Entry 2EU9 (X-ray diffraction, 1.53 A resolution); this record covers chain A.

== Chain A ==
Protein: Dual specificity protein kinase CLK3
Source organism: Homo sapiens
Notes: EC 2.7.12.1
UniProt: P49761 (CLK3_HUMAN); residues 136-490 here = UniProt positions 136-490
Amino-acid sequence (355 residues; row label = number of the first residue in the row):
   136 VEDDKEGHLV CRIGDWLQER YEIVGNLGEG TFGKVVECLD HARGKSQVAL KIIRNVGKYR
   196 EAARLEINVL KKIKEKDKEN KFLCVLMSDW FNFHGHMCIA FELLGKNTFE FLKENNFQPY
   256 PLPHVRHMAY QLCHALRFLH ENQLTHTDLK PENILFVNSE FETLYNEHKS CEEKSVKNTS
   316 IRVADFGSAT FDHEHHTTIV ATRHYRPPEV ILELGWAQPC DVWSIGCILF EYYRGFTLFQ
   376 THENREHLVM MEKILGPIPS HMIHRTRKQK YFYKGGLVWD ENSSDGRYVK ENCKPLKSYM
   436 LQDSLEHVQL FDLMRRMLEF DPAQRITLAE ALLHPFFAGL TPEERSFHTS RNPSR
Disordered / not traced: 304, 482-490
Swiss-Prot annotation at these positions:
  - active site: Asp283 (Proton acceptor)
  - binding site (ATP): Leu162 to Val170, Lys186
Reported in the primary citation:
  - contacts within the chain: Val204-Phe326 (hydrophobic contact), Lys207-Phe326 (hydrophobic contact)

== Summary ==
From UniProt: active-site residue Asp283 and 10 ATP-binding residues. The paper reports contacts within the
chain involving Val204, Phe326 and Lys207.
Chain A is Dual specificity protein kinase CLK3 (Homo sapiens); the structure, Crystal Structure of CLK3, was
determined by X-ray diffraction (same publication as 1Z57).
